PDB entry 8YQT | electron microscopy, 2.56 A resolution | chains A and F of the 9 polymer chains in the assembly

Chain A:
Molecule: DNA-directed RNA polymerase subunit
Organism: African swine fever virus
Notes: EC 2.7.7.6
UniProtKB: A0A3S7XUW7 (A0A3S7XUW7_ASF); residue numbers follow UniProt; this construct covers 1-1450
Chain sequence (1450 residues; row label = number of the first residue in the row):
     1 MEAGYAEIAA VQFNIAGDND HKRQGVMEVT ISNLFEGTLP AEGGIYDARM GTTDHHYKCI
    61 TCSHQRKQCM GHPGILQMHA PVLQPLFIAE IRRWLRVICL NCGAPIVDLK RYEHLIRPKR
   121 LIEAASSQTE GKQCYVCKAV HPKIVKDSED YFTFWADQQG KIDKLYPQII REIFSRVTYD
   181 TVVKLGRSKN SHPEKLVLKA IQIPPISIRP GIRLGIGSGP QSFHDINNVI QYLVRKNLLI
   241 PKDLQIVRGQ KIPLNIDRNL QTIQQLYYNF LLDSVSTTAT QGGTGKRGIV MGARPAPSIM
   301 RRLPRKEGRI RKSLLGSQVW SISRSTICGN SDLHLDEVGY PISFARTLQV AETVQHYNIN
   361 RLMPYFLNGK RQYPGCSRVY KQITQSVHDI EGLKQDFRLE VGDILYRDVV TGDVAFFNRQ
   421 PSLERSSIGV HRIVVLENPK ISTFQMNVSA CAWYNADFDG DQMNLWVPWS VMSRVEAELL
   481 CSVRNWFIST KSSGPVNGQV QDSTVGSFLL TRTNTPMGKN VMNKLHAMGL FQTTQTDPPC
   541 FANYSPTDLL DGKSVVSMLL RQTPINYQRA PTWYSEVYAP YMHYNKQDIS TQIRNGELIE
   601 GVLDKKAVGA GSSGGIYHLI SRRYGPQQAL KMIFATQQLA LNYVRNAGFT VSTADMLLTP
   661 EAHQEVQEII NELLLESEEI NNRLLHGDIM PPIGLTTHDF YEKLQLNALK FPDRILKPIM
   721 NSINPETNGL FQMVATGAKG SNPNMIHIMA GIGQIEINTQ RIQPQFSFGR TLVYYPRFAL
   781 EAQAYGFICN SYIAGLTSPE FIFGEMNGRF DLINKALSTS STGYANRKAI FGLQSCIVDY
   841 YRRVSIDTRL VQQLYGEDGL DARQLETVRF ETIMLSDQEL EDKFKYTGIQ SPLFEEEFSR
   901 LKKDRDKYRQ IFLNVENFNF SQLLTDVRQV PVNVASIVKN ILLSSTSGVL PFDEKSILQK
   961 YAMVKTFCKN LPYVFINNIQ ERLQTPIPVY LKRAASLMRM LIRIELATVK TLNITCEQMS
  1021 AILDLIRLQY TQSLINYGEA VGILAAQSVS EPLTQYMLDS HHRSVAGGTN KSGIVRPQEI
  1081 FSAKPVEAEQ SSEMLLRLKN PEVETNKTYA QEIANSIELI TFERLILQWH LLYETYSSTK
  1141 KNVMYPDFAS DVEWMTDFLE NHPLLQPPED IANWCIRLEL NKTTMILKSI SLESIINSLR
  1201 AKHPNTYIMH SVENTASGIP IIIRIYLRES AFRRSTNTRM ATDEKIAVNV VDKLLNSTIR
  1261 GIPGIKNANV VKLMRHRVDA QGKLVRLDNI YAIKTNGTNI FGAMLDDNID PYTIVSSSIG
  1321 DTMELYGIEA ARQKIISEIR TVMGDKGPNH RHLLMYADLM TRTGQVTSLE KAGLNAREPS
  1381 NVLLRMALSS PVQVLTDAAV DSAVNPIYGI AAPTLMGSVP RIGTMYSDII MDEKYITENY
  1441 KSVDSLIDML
Not modelled in the structure: 213-223, 276-296, 1443-1450
Bound ions: Zn2+: Cys-59, Cys-62, Cys-69, His-72; Mg2+: Asp-457, Asp-459, Asp-461

Chain F:
Molecule: D339L
Organism: African swine fever virus
UniProtKB: A0A2X0RV08 (A0A2X0RV08_ASF); numbering as in UniProt (aligned over 1-339)
Chain sequence (339 residues; row label = number of the first residue in the row):
     1 MIDQKIFETT LNIDDPTNFC TNVEAHLLKE LENIYVGKCF KNSFILNITG VIQRSPCFIM
    61 RTNNSGRGYM HVRFSAVVSY LNAFDLIAAV KIIKNDSNII LGESLLTEPV TIVIPSSESQ
   121 NNVAEVGQIV PVQLANSSVY YIPGRQQASA TGSIFIPKHT FSVYHVQEEL TQEQALNLTK
   181 LVNIIEMLLE SRSKKDFKQI CFFEKLYYTY SISSDEILDL KIWKGPKGKE MSRLKPCNVL
   241 SFLYDALKNK NSSLGFWARP PNLLKSSPLA YQQDQNSFNA TELPIICSAE VMFVTLLKEI
   301 INYLQFINDL CDTFNNEQLI KRHENIWMLI EQRKIGHDF

How chain A and chain F interact:
Residue-residue contacts (46; chain A residue first):
  Met-1(A) with Ile-34(F); Tyr-35(F), hydrophobic; Gly-144(F)
  Glu-2(A) with Thr-10(F); Leu-11(F); Asn-12(F), hydrogen bond (side chain-backbone); Ile-34(F)
  Ala-3(A) with Asn-12(F), hydrogen bond (backbone-side chain)
  Gly-4(A) with Thr-10(F); Asn-12(F)
  Tyr-5(A) with Thr-10(F); Asn-12(F), hydrogen bond (backbone-side chain); Met-60(F), hydrophobic; Arg-61(F), hydrogen bond (side chain-backbone); Thr-62(F), hydrogen bond; Tyr-69(F), hydrophobic
  Glu-7(A) with Arg-61(F), salt bridge; Thr-62(F)
  Ser-470(A) with Asn-64(F)
  Met-472(A) with Asn-64(F); Gly-66(F)
  Ser-1418(A) with Thr-62(F)
  Val-1419(A) with Arg-61(F), hydrogen bond (backbone-side chain); Thr-62(F)
  Pro-1420(A) with Arg-61(F)
  Arg-1421(A) with Arg-61(F)
  Met-1425(A) with Arg-61(F)
  Ile-1429(A) with Phe-58(F); Ile-59(F), hydrogen bond (backbone-backbone)
  Ile-1430(A) with Cys-57(F); Phe-58(F), hydrophobic
  Met-1431(A) with Pro-16(F), hydrophobic; Thr-17(F); Cys-20(F), hydrophobic; Cys-57(F), hydrogen bond (backbone-backbone); Ile-59(F), hydrophobic
  Glu-1433(A) with Val-23(F); Arg-54(F), salt bridge
  Ile-1436(A) with Thr-17(F); Cys-20(F), hydrophobic; Thr-21(F)
  Thr-1437(A) with Cys-20(F); Thr-21(F)
  Tyr-1440(A) with Thr-17(F)
  Ser-1442(A) with Asn-18(F); Thr-21(F), hydrogen bond
Also at the interface, not in a pair above, chain A (22 interface residues in all): Lys-1441
Also at the interface, not in a pair above, chain F (28 interface residues in all): His-26, Lys-38, Cys-39, Phe-40, Pro-56, Ser-65

In short:
22 residues of chain A face 28 of chain F across their interface; the contacts include 9 hydrogen bonds and 2
salt bridges. Polar contacts include Glu-7(A)/Arg-61(F), Glu-1433(A)/Arg-54(F) and Glu-2(A)/Asn-12(F).
Cys-59(A), Cys-62(A), Cys-69(A) and His-72(A) coordinate Zn2+. Asp-457(A), Asp-459(A) and Asp-461(A) form the
Mg2+ site.
Chain A is DNA-directed RNA polymerase subunit and chain F is D339L, both from African swine fever virus; the
structure, African swine fever virus RNA Polymerase-M1249L complex2, was determined by electron microscopy
together with 8YQU, 8YQV, 8YQW, 8YQX, 8YQY and 8YQZ from the same study.
